PDB entry 1AQV | X-ray diffraction, 1.94 A resolution | chains A and B

== Chain A (and B) ==
Protein: Glutathione S-transferase
From: Homo sapiens
Notes: EC 2.5.1.18; chain B of this document is another copy of the same molecule, construct and numbering; everything in this record applies to it too
UniProtKB: P09211 (GTP_HUMAN); residues 1-209 here = UniProt positions 1-209
Chain sequence (209 residues; numbered 1 to 209; the number before each row is that of its first residue):
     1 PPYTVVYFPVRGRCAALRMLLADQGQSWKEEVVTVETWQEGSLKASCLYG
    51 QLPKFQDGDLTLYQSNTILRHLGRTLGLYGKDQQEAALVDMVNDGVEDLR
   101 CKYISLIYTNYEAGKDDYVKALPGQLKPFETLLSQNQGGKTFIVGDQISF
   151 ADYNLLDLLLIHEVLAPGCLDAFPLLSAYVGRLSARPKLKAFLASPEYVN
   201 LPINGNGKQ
Ligand contacts: S-(p-bromobenzyl)-glutathione (0HG; N-[(4S)-4-ammonio-4-carboxybutanoyl]-S-(4-bromobenzyl)-L-cysteinylglycine): Tyr7, Phe8, Val10, Arg13, Val35, Trp38, Lys44, Gly50, Gln51, Leu52, Pro53, Gln64, Ser65, Tyr108, Gly205

== Chain A / chain B interface ==
Contacting residue pairs (50; chain A residue first):
  Leu48(A) with Met91(B), hydrophobic; Pro128(B)
  Tyr49(A) with Met91(B), hydrogen bond (side chain-backbone); Val92(B); Gly95(B); Pro128(B), hydrophobic
  Tyr63(A) with Met91(B), hydrogen bond (backbone-side chain)
  Gln64(A) with Asp94(B); Gly95(B); Asp98(B), hydrogen bond
  Asn66(A) with Asp94(B)
  Thr67(A) with Ala87(B); Asp90(B), hydrogen bond (side chain-backbone); Met91(B), hydrogen bond (side chain-backbone); Asp94(B), hydrogen bond
  Arg70(A) with Arg70(B); Asp90(B)
  His71(A) with Ala87(B)
  Arg74(A) with Tyr79(B), hydrogen bond; Gln83(B); Ala86(B); Ala87(B); Asp90(B), salt bridge
  Thr75(A) with Gln83(B)
  Tyr79(A) with Arg74(B), hydrogen bond
  Gln83(A) with Arg74(B); Thr75(B)
  Ala86(A) with Arg74(B)
  Ala87(A) with Leu62(B), hydrophobic; Thr67(B); His71(B); Arg74(B)
  Asp90(A) with Thr67(B), hydrogen bond (backbone-side chain); Arg70(B); Arg74(B), salt bridge
  Met91(A) with Leu48(B), hydrophobic; Tyr49(B), hydrogen bond (backbone-side chain); Tyr63(B), hydrogen bond (side chain-backbone); Thr67(B), hydrogen bond (backbone-side chain)
  Val92(A) with Tyr49(B)
  Asp94(A) with Gln64(B); Asn66(B); Thr67(B), hydrogen bond
  Gly95(A) with Tyr49(B); Gln64(B)
  Asp98(A) with Gln64(B), hydrogen bond
  Pro128(A) with Leu48(B); Tyr49(B), hydrophobic
  Phe129(A) with Tyr49(B)
  Leu132(A) with Leu48(B), hydrophobic
Interface residues without a listed pair, chain A (27 interface residues in all): Leu60, Leu62, Gln84, Leu88
Interface residues without a listed pair, chain B (27 interface residues in all): Leu60, Gln84, Leu88, Phe129, Leu132

== Overview ==
Chain A and chain B each contribute 27 residues to their interface; the contacts include 14 hydrogen bonds and
2 salt bridges. Polar pairs include Arg74(A)-Asp90(B), Tyr49(A)-Met91(B) and Tyr63(A)-Met91(B). Bound to chain
A: S-(p-bromobenzyl)-glutathione.
Both chains are Glutathione S-transferase (Homo sapiens). Entry 1AQV (Glutathione S-transferase in complex
with P-bromobenzylglutathione) was determined by X-ray diffraction (same publication as 1AQW and 1AQX).
